Entry 1JNF (X-ray diffraction, 2.60 A resolution); this record covers chain A.

# Chain A
Molecule: serotransferrin
Organism: Oryctolagus cuniculus
UniProtKB: P19134 (TRFE_RABIT); residues 1-676 here correspond to UniProt positions 20-695 (UniProt number = residue number + 19)
Chain sequence (676 residues; numbered 1 to 676; the number before each row is that of its first residue):
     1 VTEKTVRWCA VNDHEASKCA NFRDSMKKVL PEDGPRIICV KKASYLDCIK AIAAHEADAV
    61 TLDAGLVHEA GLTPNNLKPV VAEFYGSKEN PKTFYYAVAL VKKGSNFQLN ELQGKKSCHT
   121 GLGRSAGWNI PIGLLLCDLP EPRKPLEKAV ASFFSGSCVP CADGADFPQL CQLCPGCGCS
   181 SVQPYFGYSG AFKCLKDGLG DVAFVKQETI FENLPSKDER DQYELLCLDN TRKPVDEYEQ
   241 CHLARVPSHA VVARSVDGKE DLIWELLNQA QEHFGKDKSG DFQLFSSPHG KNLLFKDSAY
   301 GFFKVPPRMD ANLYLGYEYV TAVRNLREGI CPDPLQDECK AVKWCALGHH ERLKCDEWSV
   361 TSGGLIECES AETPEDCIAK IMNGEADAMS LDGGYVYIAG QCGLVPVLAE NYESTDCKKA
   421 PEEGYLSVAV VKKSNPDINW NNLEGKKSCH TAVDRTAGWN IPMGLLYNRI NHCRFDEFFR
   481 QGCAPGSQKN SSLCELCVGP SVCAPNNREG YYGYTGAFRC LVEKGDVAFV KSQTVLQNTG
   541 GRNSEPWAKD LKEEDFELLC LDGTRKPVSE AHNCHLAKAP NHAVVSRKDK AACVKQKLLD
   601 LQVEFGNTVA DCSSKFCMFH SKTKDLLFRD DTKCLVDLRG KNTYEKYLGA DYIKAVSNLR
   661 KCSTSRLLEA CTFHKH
Not modelled in the structure: 1-2
Disulfides: Cys-9/Cys-48, Cys-19/Cys-39, Cys-118/Cys-194, Cys-137/Cys-331, Cys-158/Cys-174, Cys-161/Cys-179, Cys-171/Cys-177, Cys-227/Cys-241, Cys-339/Cys-593, Cys-345/Cys-377, Cys-355/Cys-368, Cys-402/Cys-671, Cys-417/Cys-634, Cys-449/Cys-520, Cys-473/Cys-662, Cys-483/Cys-497, Cys-494/Cys-503, Cys-560/Cys-574, Cys-612/Cys-617
Construct notes: conflict Leu-136 (Tyr155 in P19134), Gly-348 (Ser367 in P19134), Phe-605 (Tyr624 in P19134)
Swiss-Prot annotation at these positions:
  - binding site (Fe(3+)): Asp-63, Tyr-95, Tyr-188, His-249, Asp-392, Tyr-425, Tyr-514, His-582
  - binding site (hydrogencarbonate): Thr-120, Arg-124, Ala-126, Gly-127, Thr-451, Arg-455, Ala-457, Gly-458
  - modified residue: Arg-23 (Dimethylated arginine), Ser-370 (Phosphoserine), Ser-663 (Phosphoserine)
  - glycosylation: Asn-490 (N-linked (GlcNAc...) asparagine)

# Overview
From UniProt: 8 Fe3+-binding residues and 8 hydrogencarbonate-binding residues.
Chain A is serotransferrin (Oryctolagus cuniculus); the structure, Rabbit serum transferrin at 2.6 A
resolution, was determined by X-ray diffraction (same publication as 1H76).
